Entry 8G7Z (electron microscopy, 3.22 A resolution); this record covers chains B and D of the 4 polymer chains in the assembly.

[Chain B]
Protein: Neuroligin-2
Source organism: Mus musculus
UniProt: Q62888 (NLGN2_RAT), isoform Q62888-2; the author numbering skips numbers that UniProt does not, so the offset changes along the chain: 14-150 = UniProt 14-150; 168-836 = UniProt 151-819
Sequence (870 residues; numbered -41 to 845; 17 numbers in that range are skipped by the numbering (no residue carries them; nothing is unmodelled there); the number before each row is that of its first residue; numbers below 1 keep their minus sign (Met-41 is residue -41)):
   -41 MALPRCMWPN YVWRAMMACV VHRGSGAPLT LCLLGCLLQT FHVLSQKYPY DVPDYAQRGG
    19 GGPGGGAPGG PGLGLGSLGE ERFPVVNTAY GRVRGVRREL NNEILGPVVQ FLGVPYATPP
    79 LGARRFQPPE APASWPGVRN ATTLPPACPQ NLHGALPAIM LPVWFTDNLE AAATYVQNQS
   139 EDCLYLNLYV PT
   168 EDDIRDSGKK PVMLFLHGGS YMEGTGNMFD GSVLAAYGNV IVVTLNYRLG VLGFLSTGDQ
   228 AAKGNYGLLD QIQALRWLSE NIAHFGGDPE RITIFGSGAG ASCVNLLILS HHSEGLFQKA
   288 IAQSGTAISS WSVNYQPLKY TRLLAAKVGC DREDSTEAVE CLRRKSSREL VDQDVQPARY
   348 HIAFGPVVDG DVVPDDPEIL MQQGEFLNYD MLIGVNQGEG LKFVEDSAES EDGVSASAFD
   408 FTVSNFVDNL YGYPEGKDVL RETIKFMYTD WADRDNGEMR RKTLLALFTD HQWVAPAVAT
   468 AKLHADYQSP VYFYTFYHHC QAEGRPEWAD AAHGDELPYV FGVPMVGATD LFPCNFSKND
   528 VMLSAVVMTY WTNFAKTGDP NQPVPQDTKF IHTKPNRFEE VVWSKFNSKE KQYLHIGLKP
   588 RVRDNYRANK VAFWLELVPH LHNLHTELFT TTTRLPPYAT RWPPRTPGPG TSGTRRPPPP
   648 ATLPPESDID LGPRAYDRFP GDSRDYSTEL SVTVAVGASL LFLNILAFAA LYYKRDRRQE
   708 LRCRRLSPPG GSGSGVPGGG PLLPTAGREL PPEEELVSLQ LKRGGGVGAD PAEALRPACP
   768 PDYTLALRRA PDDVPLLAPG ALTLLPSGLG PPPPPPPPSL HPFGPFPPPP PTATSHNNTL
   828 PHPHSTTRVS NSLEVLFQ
Disordered / not traced: -41 to 39, 168-173, 554-563, 609-845
Construct notes: initiating methionine (-41); expression tag (-40 to 13, 837-845); conflict Val210 (Ala193 in Q62888)
Curated features (UniProtKB/Swiss-Prot):
  - glycosylation (N-linked (GlcNAc...) asparagine): Asn98, Asn136
Disulfides: Cys106-Cys141, Cys317-Cys328
Covalently attached groups: N-acetylglucosamine (NAG) linked to Asn98, Asn522

[Chain D]
Protein: Neurexin-1
Source organism: Mus musculus
UniProt: E0CZA5 (E0CZA5_MOUSE); the construct has insertions or renumbered stretches relative to UniProt, so the offset changes along the chain: -22 to 39 = UniProt 1-62; 68-201 = UniProt 68-201; 232-468 = UniProt 202-438
Sequence (470 residues; each row starts with the number of its first residue; note: 30 numbers in that range are skipped by the numbering (no residue carries them; nothing is unmodelled there); numbers below 1 keep their minus sign (Met-22 is residue -22)):
   -22 MYQRMLRCGA DLGSPGGGSG GGAGGRLALI WIVPLTLGGL LGVAWGASSL GAHHIHHFHG
    38 SSKEFEQKLI SEEDLGFEID KVWHDFPATS PIAIYRSPAS LRGGHAGTTY IFSKGGGQIT
    98 YKWPPNDRPS TRADRLAIGF STVQKEAVLV RVDSSSGLGD YLELHIHQGK IGVKFNVGTD
   158 DIAIEESNAI INDGKYHVVR FTRSGGNATL QVDSWPVIER YPAG
   232 RQLTIFNSQA TIIIGGKEQG QPFQGQLSGL YYNGLKVLNM AAENDANIAI VGNVRLVGEV
   292 PSSMTTESTA TAMQSEMSTS IMETTTTLAT STARRGKPPT KEPISQTTDD ILVASAECPS
   352 DDEDIDPCEP SSGGLANPTR VGGREPYPGS AEVIRESSST TGMVVGIVAA AALCILILLY
   412 AMYKYRNRDE GSYHVDESRN YISNSAQSNG AVVKEKQPSS AKSANKNKKN KDKEYYVSNS
   472 LEVLFQ
Disordered / not traced: -22 to 82, 290-477
Construct notes: conflict Gly15 (Ser38 in E0CZA5); insertion (40-67); expression tag (469-477)
Covalently attached groups: N-acetylglucosamine (NAG) linked to Asn184
Metal / ion sites: Ca2+: Asp137, Val154, Ile236, Asn238

[Chain B / chain D interface]
Residue-residue contacts - 24 pairs, chain B then chain D:
  His278(B) - Arg109(D)
  Glu281(B) - Arg109(D)
  Asp362(B) - Arg232(D)  salt bridge
  Leu367(B) - Arg232(D)
  Gln370(B) - Leu234(D)
  Gly371(B) - Ile236(D)
  Gly371(B) - Asn238(D)  hydrogen bond (backbone-side chain)
  Glu372(B) - Leu234(D)
  Glu372(B) - Thr235(D)
  Glu372(B) - Ile236(D)
  Phe373(B) - Ile236(D)
  Phe373(B) - Asn238(D)
  Leu374(B) - Ser107(D)
  Leu374(B) - Thr108(D)
  Leu374(B) - Arg109(D)
  Asn375(B) - Arg105(D)
  Asn375(B) - Ser107(D)
  Asp473(B) - Leu135(D)
  Tyr474(B) - Leu135(D)  hydrophobic
  Tyr474(B) - Asn238(D)
  Tyr474(B) - Ser239(D)
  Gln475(B) - Arg105(D)
  Gln475(B) - Ser132(D)
  Gln475(B) - Ser239(D)
Interface residues without a listed pair, chain B (14 interface residues in all): Leu276
Interface residues without a listed pair, chain D (13 interface residues in all): Ser133

[Overview]
The interface between chain B and chain D involves 14 residues on one side and 13 on the other, with 1
hydrogen bond and 1 salt bridge. Among the polar pairs are Asp362(B)-Arg232(D) and Gly371(B)-Asn238(D).
N-acetylglucosamine is covalently linked to Asn98(B) and Asn522(B).
Chain B is Neuroligin-2 and chain D is Neurexin-1, both from Mus musculus; the structure, Cryo-EM structure of
full length Neuroligin-2 from Mouse bound to two Neurexin-1 Beta conformation one, was determined by electron
microscopy.
